PDB entry 9D7I | electron microscopy, 3.68 A resolution | chains C and F of the 10 polymer chains in the assembly

== Chain C ==
Molecule: Surface protein gp120
From: Human immunodeficiency virus 1
Chain sequence (496 residues; numbered 7 to 504 plus 1 insertion-coded residue; 3 numbers in that range are skipped by the numbering (no residue carries them; nothing is unmodelled there); the number before each row is that of its first residue):
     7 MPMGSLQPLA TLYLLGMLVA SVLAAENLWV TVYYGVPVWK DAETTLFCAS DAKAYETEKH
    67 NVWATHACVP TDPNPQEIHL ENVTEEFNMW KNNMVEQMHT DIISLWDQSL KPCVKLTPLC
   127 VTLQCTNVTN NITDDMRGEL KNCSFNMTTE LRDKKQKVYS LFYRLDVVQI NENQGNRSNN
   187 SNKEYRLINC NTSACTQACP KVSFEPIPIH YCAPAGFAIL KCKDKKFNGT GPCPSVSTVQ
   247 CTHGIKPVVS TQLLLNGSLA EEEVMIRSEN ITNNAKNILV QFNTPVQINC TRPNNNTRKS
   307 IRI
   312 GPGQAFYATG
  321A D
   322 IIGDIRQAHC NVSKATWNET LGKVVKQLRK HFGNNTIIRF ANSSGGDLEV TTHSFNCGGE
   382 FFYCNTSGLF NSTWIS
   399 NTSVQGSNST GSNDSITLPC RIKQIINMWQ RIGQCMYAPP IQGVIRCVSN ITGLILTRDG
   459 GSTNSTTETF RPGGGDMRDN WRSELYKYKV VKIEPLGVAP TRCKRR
Not modelled in the structure: 7-33, 58-66, 178-187, 399-410
Cystine bridges: Cys119-Cys205, Cys126-Cys196, Cys131-Cys149, Cys201-Cys433, Cys296-Cys331, Cys378-Cys445, Cys385-Cys418
Glycans and other covalent adducts: N-acetylglucosamine (NAG) linked to Asn88, Asn133, Asn137, Asn148, Asn152, Asn234, Asn262, Asn276, Asn295, Asn301, Asn332, Asn355, Asn386, Asn392, Asn448; glycan linked to Asn363

== Chain F ==
Molecule: Transmembrane protein gp41
From: Human immunodeficiency virus 1
Chain sequence (162 residues; numbered 503 to 664; the number before each row is that of its first residue):
   503 VVGRRRRRRA VGIGAVFLGF LGAAGSTMGA ASMTLTVQAR NLLSGIVQQQ SNLLRAPEAQ
   563 QHLLKLTVWG IKQLQARVLA VERYLRDQQL LGIWGCSGKL ICCTNVPWNS SWSNRNLSEI
   623 WDNMTWLQWD KEISNYTQII YGLLEESQNQ QEKNEQDLLA LD
Not modelled in the structure: 503-520, 547-568, 664
Cystine bridges: Cys598-Cys604
Glycans and other covalent adducts: N-acetylglucosamine (NAG) linked to Asn637
Small-molecule neighbours: N-acetylglucosamine (NAG; 2-acetamido-2-deoxy-beta-D-glucopyranose): Trp610, Asn611, Ser613, Trp614

== Chain C / chain F interface ==
Residue-residue contacts (8):
  Trp35(C) - Leu663(F)  hydrophobic
  Tyr39(C) - Gln658(F)  hydrogen bond
  Thr499(C) - Gln658(F)  hydrogen bond
  Arg500(C) - Ala662(F)
  Arg500(C) - Leu663(F)
  Cys501(C) - Glu657(F)  hydrogen bond (side chain-backbone)
  Cys501(C) - Leu661(F)
  Lys502(C) - Leu661(F)  hydrogen bond (backbone-backbone)
Interface residues without a listed pair, chain C (7 interface residues in all): Thr37
Interface residues without a listed pair, chain F (6 interface residues in all): Leu660

== In short ==
Chain C and chain F form an interface of 7 and 6 residues respectively; the contacts include 4 hydrogen bonds.
Among the polar pairs are Tyr39(C)-Gln658(F), Thr499(C)-Gln658(F) and Cys501(C)-Glu657(F). Chain F binds
N-acetylglucosamine.
Here chain C is Surface protein gp120 and chain F is Transmembrane protein gp41, both from Human
immunodeficiency virus 1. Entry 9D7I (Cryo-EM structure of BG505 DS-SOSIP.664 with 2 CH103 KN Fabs bound) was
determined by electron microscopy (same publication as 9D7G, 9D7H, 9D7O and 9D7P).
